PDB entry 8HVW | X-ray diffraction, 2.05 A resolution | chains A and B

# Chain A (and B)
Protein: 3C-like proteinase nsp5
Organism: Severe acute respiratory syndrome coronavirus 2
Notes: EC 3.4.22.69; chain B of this document is another copy of the same molecule, construct and numbering; everything in this record applies to it too
UniProt: P0DTC1 (R1A_SARS2); residues 3-301 here correspond to UniProt positions 3266-3564 (UniProt number = residue number + 3263)
Amino-acid sequence (299 residues; numbered 3 to 301; the number before each row is that of its first residue):
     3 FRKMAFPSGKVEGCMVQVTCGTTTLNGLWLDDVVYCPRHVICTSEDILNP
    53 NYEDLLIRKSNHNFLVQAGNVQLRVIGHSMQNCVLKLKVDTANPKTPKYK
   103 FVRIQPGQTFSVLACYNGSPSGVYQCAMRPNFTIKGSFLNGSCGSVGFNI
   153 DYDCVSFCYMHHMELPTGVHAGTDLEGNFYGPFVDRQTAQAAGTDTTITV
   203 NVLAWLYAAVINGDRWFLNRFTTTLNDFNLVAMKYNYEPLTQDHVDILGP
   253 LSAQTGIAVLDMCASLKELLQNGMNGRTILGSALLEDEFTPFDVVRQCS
Construct notes: engineered mutation Ile49 (Met3312 in P0DTC1)
Residues lining bound ligands: 80I ([(3S)-3-[[(2S)-2-[(4-methoxy-1H-indol-2-yl)carbonylamino]-4-methyl-pentanoyl]amino]-2-oxidanylidene-4-[(3R)-2-oxidanylidene-3,4-dihydropyrrol-3-yl]butyl] dihydrogen phosphate): His41, Ile49, Phe140, Leu141, Asn142, Gly143, Ser144, Cys145, His163, His164, Met165, Glu166, Pro168, His172, Asp187, Arg188, Gln189, Thr190, Ala191
What the authors report for this chain:
  - binding site for 80I: Phe140, Gly143, Cys145, His163, His164, Glu166, Gln189
  - catalytic residues: His41, Cys145
  - mutagenesis - M49I: decreased binding to 80I (from molecular simulation)

# Chain A / chain B interface
Contacting residue pairs (47):
  Arg4(A) with Tyr126(B); Gln127(B), hydrogen bond (side chain-backbone); Cys128(B), hydrogen bond; Lys137(B), hydrogen bond (side chain-backbone); Ser139(B)
  Lys5(A) with Arg4(B); Tyr126(B)
  Met6(A) with Gly124(B); Val125(B); Tyr126(B), hydrophobic; Ser139(B)
  Ala7(A) with Gly124(B); Val125(B), hydrogen bond (backbone-backbone)
  Phe8(A) with Val125(B)
  Pro9(A) with Ser10(B); Glu14(B); Pro122(B), hydrophobic; Ser123(B); Gly124(B)
  Ser10(A) with Pro9(B); Ser10(B), hydrogen bond (backbone-side chain); Glu14(B), hydrogen bond (backbone-side chain)
  Gly11(A) with Gly11(B); Glu14(B), hydrogen bond (backbone-side chain)
  Glu14(A) with Pro9(B); Ser10(B), hydrogen bond (side chain-backbone); Gly11(B), hydrogen bond (side chain-backbone)
  Pro122(A) with Pro9(B), hydrophobic
  Ser123(A) with Pro9(B)
  Gly124(A) with Met6(B); Ala7(B); Pro9(B)
  Val125(A) with Met6(B); Ala7(B), hydrogen bond (backbone-backbone); Phe8(B); Val125(B), hydrophobic
  Tyr126(A) with Arg4(B); Lys5(B); Met6(B), hydrophobic
  Gln127(A) with Arg4(B), hydrogen bond (backbone-side chain)
  Ser139(A) with Gln299(B), hydrogen bond
  Leu141(A) with Gln299(B); Cys300(B); Ser301(B)
  Gln299(A) with Leu141(B)
  Cys300(A) with Leu141(B)
  Ser301(A) with Leu141(B)
Other interface residues (no listed pair), chain A (26 interface residues in all): Phe3, Lys12, Leu115, Lys137, Gly138, Arg298
Other interface residues (no listed pair), chain B (26 interface residues in all): Phe3, Leu115, Gly138, Glu290

# Summary
The chain A/chain B interface involves 26 residues from each chain, with 12 hydrogen bonds. Polar contacts
include Arg4(A)-Gln127(B), Arg4(A)-Cys128(B) and Arg4(A)-Lys137(B). Chain A binds compound 80I. From the
paper: catalytic residues His41(A) and Cys145(A); M49I of chain A reduces binding to 80I.
Both chains are 3C-like proteinase nsp5 (Severe acute respiratory syndrome coronavirus 2). Entry 8HVW (Crystal
structure of SARS-Cov-2 main protease M49I mutant in complex with PF07304814) was determined by X-ray
diffraction (same publication as 8HVU, 8HVV, 8HVX, 8HVY and 8HVZ).
